Entry 8T6I (X-ray diffraction, 2.55 A resolution); this record covers chains A and H of the 3 polymer chains in the assembly.

Chain A:
Molecule: VHH domain
Organism: Homo sapiens
Notes: antibody fragment or engineered binder
Amino-acid sequence (129 residues; each row starts with the number of its first residue; note: 10 numbers in that range are skipped by the numbering (no residue carries them; nothing is unmodelled there); numbers below 1 keep their minus sign (Gly-1 is residue -1)):
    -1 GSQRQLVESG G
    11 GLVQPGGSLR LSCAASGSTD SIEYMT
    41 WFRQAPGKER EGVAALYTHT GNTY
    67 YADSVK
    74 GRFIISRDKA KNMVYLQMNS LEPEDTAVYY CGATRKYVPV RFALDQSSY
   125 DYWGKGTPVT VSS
Disordered / not traced: -1 to 0
Disulfide bonds: Cys23-Cys104

Chain H:
Molecule: Fab heavy chain
Organism: Homo sapiens
Notes: antibody fragment or engineered binder
Amino-acid sequence (239 residues; numbered -2 to 245; 9 numbers in that range are skipped by the numbering (no residue carries them; nothing is unmodelled there); the number before each row is that of its first residue; numbers below 1 keep their minus sign (Glu-2 is residue -2)):
    -2 EISEVQLVES GG
    11 GLVQPGGSLR LSCAASGFNF SYYSIH
    41 WVRQAPGKGL EWVAYISSSS SYTS
    67 YADSVK
    74 GRFTISADTS KNTAYLQMNS LRAEDTAVYY CARGYQYWQY HASWYWNGGL
   125 DYWGQGTLVT VSSASTKGPS VFPLAPSSKS TSGGTAALGC LVKDYFPEPV TVSWNSGALT
   185 SGVHTFPAVL QSSGLYSLSS VVTVPSSSLG TQTYICNVNH KPSNTKVDKK VEPKSCDKTH
   245 T
Disordered / not traced: -2 to 0, 152-157, 240-245
Disulfide bonds: Cys23-Cys104, Cys164-Cys220

Interface between chain A and chain H:
Residue-residue contacts (33):
  Gly9(A) with Tyr118(H), hydrogen bond (backbone-side chain)
  Gly11(A) with Tyr118(H), hydrogen bond (backbone-side chain)
  Leu12(A) with Trp117(H), hydrophobic; Tyr118(H)
  Gln44(A) with Tyr33(H); Tyr108(H), hydrogen bond (backbone-side chain)
  Ala45(A) with Tyr108(H)
  Pro46(A) with Tyr108(H); Gly121(H); Asp125(H)
  Gly47(A) with Asp125(H), hydrogen bond (backbone-side chain); Tyr126(H)
  Thr99(A) with Trp119(H)
  Ala100(A) with Trp119(H)
  Val101(A) with Tyr108(H), hydrophobic; His114(H); Trp119(H), hydrophobic
  Tyr103(A) with Tyr108(H); His114(H)
  Gln119(A) with Tyr32(H)
  Trp127(A) with Tyr32(H), hydrogen bond
  Lys129(A) with Tyr62(H), hydrogen bond; Tyr110(H); Tyr113(H); His114(H), hydrogen bond (backbone-side chain)
  Gly130(A) with Tyr113(H); His114(H)
  Pro132(A) with His114(H); Tyr118(H), hydrogen bond (backbone-side chain); Trp119(H), hydrophobic
  Val133(A) with Trp119(H)
  Thr134(A) with Tyr118(H), hydrogen bond (side chain-backbone); Trp119(H)
Interface residues without a listed pair, chain A (20 interface residues in all): Lys48, Arg50
Interface residues without a listed pair, chain H (14 interface residues in all): Arg106

Overview:
Chain A and chain H form an interface of 20 and 14 residues respectively, with 9 hydrogen bonds. Polar
contacts include Gly9(A)-Tyr118(H), Gly11(A)-Tyr118(H) and Gln44(A)-Tyr108(H).
Chain A is VHH domain and chain H is Fab heavy chain, both from Homo sapiens; the structure, Structure of
VHH-Fab complex with engineered Crystal Kappa region, was determined by X-ray diffraction, deposited together
with 8T58, 8T7F, 8T7G, 8T7I, 8T8I, 8T9Y and 3 further entries.
